PDB entry 2B7P | X-ray diffraction, 2.51 A resolution | chains B and C of the 3 polymer chains in the assembly

# Chain B (and C)
Molecule: Probable nicotinate-nucleotide pyrophosphorylase
Source organism: Helicobacter pylori
Notes: EC 2.4.2.19; chain C of this document is another copy of the same molecule, construct and numbering; everything in this record applies to it too
UniProt: O25909 (NADC_HELPY); numbering as in UniProt (aligned over 1-273)
Amino-acid sequence (273 residues; row label = number of the first residue in the row):
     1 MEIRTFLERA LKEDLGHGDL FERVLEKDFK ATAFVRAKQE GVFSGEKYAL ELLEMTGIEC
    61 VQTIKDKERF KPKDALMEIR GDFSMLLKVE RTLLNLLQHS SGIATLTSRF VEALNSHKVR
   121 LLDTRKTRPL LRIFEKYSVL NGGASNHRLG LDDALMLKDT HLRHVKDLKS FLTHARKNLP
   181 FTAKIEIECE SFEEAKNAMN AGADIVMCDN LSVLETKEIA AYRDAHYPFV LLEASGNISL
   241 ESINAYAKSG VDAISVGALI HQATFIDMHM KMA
Residues lining bound ligands: phthalic acid (PHT): Asp123, Thr124, Arg125, Lys126, His147, Arg148, Met156, Lys158, Glu188, Met207, Glu233, Ser255
Curated features (UniProtKB/Swiss-Prot):
  - binding site (substrate): Arg91, Thr124 to Lys126, Arg148, Lys158, Glu188, Asp209, Ser235 to Asn237, Val256 to Ala258

# Chain B / chain C interface
Pairs across the interface (8):
  Glu2(B) - Leu15(C)
  Glu2(B) - Lys88(C)  salt bridge
  Ile133(B) - His17(C)
  Leu140(B) - Arg23(C)
  Asn146(B) - Arg23(C)
  Leu149(B) - His17(C)
  Asp152(B) - His17(C)  salt bridge
  Asp153(B) - His17(C)
Interface residues without a listed pair, chain B (8 interface residues in all): Gly150
Interface residues without a listed pair, chain C (5 interface residues in all): Glu22

# Summary
The interface between chain B and chain C involves 8 residues on one side and 5 on the other; the contacts
include 2 salt bridges. Polar contacts include Glu2(B)-Lys88(C) and Asp152(B)-His17(C). Ligands of chain B:
phthalic acid. From UniProt: 14 substrate-binding residues on chain B.
Chain B and chain C are both Probable nicotinate-nucleotide pyrophosphorylase (Helicobacter pylori); the
structure, Crystal structure of quinolinic acid phosphoribosyltransferase from Helicobacter pylori with
phthalic acid, was determined by X-ray diffraction together with 2B7Q and 2B7N from the same study.
